Entry 1AIP (X-ray diffraction, 3.00 A resolution); this record covers chains A and D of the 4 polymer chains in the assembly.

# Chain A
Protein: Elongation factor tu
From: Thermus thermophilus
UniProt: P60338 (EFTU1_THETH); residues 1-405 here = UniProt positions 1-405
Amino-acid sequence (405 residues; numbered 1 to 405; the number before each row is that of its first residue):
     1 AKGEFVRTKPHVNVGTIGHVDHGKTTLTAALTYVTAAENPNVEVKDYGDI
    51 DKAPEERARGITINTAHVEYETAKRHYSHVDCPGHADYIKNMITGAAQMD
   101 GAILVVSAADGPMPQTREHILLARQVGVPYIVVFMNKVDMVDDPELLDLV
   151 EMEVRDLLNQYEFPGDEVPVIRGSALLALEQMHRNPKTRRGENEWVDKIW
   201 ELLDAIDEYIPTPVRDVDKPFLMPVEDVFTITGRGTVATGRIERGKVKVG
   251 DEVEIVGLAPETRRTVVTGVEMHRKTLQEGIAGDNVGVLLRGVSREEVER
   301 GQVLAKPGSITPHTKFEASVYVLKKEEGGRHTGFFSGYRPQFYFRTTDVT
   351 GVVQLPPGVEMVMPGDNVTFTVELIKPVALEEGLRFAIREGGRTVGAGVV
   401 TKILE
Not modelled in the structure: 1-8, 41-64
Differences from the reference sequence: conflict Thr35 (Ala in P60338)
Swiss-Prot annotation at these positions:
  - binding site (Mg(2+)): Thr26

# Chain D
Protein: Elongation factor ts
From: Thermus thermophilus
UniProt: P43895 (EFTS_THET8); numbering as in UniProt (aligned over 1-196)
Amino-acid sequence (196 residues; numbered 1 to 196; the number before each row is that of its first residue):
     1 MSQMELIKKLREATGAGMMDVKRALEDAGWDEEKAVQLLRERGAMKAAKK
    51 ADREAREGIIGHYIHHNQRVGVLVELNCETDFVARNELFQNLAKDLAMHI
   101 AMMNPRYVSAEEIPAEELEKERQIYIQAALNEGKPQQIAEKIAEGRLKKY
   151 LEEVVLLEQPFVKDDKVKVKELIQQAIAKIGENIVVRRFCRFELGA
Not modelled in the structure: 1
Swiss-Prot annotation at these positions:
  - region: Thr80 to Val83 (Involved in Mg(2+) ion dislocation from EF-Tu)

# Chain A / chain D interface
Pairs across the interface - 22 pairs, chain A then chain D:
  His331(A) - Met102(D)
  Thr332(A) - Met102(D)
  Thr332(A) - Met103(D)
  Gly333(A) - Met102(D)
  Phe335(A) - Met98(D)  hydrophobic
  Phe335(A) - Val162(D)
  Phe335(A) - Lys163(D)
  Gly358(A) - His66(D)
  Val359(A) - His66(D)
  Glu360(A) - Tyr63(D)
  Met361(A) - Tyr63(D)
  Met361(A) - His65(D)
  Met361(A) - His66(D)
  Met361(A) - Met98(D)  hydrophobic
  Met361(A) - Met102(D)  hydrophobic
  Met361(A) - Val162(D)  hydrophobic
  Met363(A) - His65(D)
  Met363(A) - Met102(D)  hydrophobic
  Asp366(A) - His65(D)  salt bridge
  Asp366(A) - His66(D)  salt bridge
  Asp366(A) - Asn67(D)
  Asn367(A) - His66(D)
Interface residues without a listed pair, chain A (14 interface residues in all): Val362, Pro364, Val368
Interface residues without a listed pair, chain D (10 interface residues in all): Ala101

# Overview
14 residues of chain A face 10 of chain D across their interface; the contacts include 2 salt bridges. Polar
pairs include Asp366(A)-His65(D) and Asp366(A)-His66(D). From UniProt: Mg2+-binding residue Thr26(A) on chain
A.
Here chain A is Elongation factor tu and chain D is Elongation factor ts, both from Thermus thermophilus.
Entry 1AIP (Ef-tu ef-ts complex from thermus thermophilus) was determined by X-ray diffraction.
